Entry 2V63 (X-ray diffraction, 1.80 A resolution); this record covers chains C and F of the 16 polymer chains in the assembly.

== Chain C (and F) ==
Name: Ribulose bisphosphate carboxylase large chain
From: Chlamydomonas reinhardtii
Notes: EC 4.1.1.39; chain F of this document is another copy of the same molecule, construct and numbering; everything in this record applies to it too
UniProtKB: P00877 (RBL_CHLRE); residues 1-475 here = UniProt positions 1-475
Amino-acid sequence (475 residues; each row starts with the number of its first residue):
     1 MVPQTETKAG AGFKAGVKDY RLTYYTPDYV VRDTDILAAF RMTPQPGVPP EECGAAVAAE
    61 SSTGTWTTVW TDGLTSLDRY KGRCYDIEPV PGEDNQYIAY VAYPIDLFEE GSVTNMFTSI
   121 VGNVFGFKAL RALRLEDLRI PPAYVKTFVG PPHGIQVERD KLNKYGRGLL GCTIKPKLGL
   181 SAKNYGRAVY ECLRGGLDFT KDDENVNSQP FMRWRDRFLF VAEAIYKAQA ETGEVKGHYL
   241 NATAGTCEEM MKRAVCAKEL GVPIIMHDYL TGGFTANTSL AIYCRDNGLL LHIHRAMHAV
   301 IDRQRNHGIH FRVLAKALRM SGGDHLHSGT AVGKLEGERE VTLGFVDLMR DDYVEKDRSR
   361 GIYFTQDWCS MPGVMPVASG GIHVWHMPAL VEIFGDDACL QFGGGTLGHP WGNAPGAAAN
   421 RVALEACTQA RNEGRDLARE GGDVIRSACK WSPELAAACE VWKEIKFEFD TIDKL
Unresolved in the structure: 1-8, 475
Disulfide bonds: C449-C459
Modified residues: P104, P151 (4-hydroxyproline; HYP); K201 (lysine nz-carboxylic acid; KCX); C256, C369 (s-methylcysteine; SMC)
Differences from the reference sequence: variant P46 (Leu in P00877); engineered mutation A331 (Val in P00877)
Metal / ion sites: Mg2+: K201, D203, E204 (together with 2-carboxyarabinitol-1,5-diphosphate)
Ligand contacts:
  - 2-carboxyarabinitol-1,5-diphosphate (CAP), molecule 1: E60, T65, W66, N123
  - 2-carboxyarabinitol-1,5-diphosphate (CAP), molecule 2: T173, K175, K177, K201, D203, E204, H294, R295, H298, H327, G329, K334, L335, S379, G380, G381, Q401, F402, G403, G404

== How chain C and chain F interact ==
Pairs across the interface (16):
  T34(C) with C369(F)
  R79(C) with S370(F), hydrogen bond
  I105(C) with K146(F); C369(F)
  D106(C) with S370(F), hydrogen bond
  E110(C) with K146(F), salt bridge
  A143(C) with A143(F), hydrophobic; K146(F)
  K146(C) with E110(F), salt bridge; A143(F); T147(F)
  T147(C) with K146(F)
  C369(C) with T34(F); I105(F)
  S370(C) with R79(F), hydrogen bond; D106(F), hydrogen bond
Other interface residues (no listed pair), chain C (13 interface residues in all): D33, P142, D352
Other interface residues (no listed pair), chain F (13 interface residues in all): D33, P142, D352

== In short ==
The chain C/chain F interface involves 13 residues from each chain, with 4 hydrogen bonds and 2 salt bridges.
Polar contacts include E110(C)-K146(F), R79(C)-S370(F) and D106(C)-S370(F). Ligands of chain C:
2-carboxyarabinitol-1,5-diphosphate. The Mg2+ site is built by K201(C), D203(C) and E204(C).
Both chains are Ribulose bisphosphate carboxylase large chain (Chlamydomonas reinhardtii). Entry 2V63 (Crystal
structure of Rubisco from Chlamydomonas reinhardtii with a large-subunit V331A mutation) was determined by
X-ray diffraction, deposited together with 2V67, 2V68, 2V69 and 2V6A.
